4KYR - chain A; structure by X-ray diffraction, 2.30 A resolution.

== Chain A ==
Name: Phosphoglucan phosphatase LSF2, chloroplastic
From: Arabidopsis thaliana
Notes: EC 3.1.3.-
UniProtKB: Q9SRK5 (LSF2_ARATH); numbering as in UniProt (aligned over 79-282)
Amino-acid sequence (208 residues; numbered 75 to 282; the number before each row is that of its first residue):
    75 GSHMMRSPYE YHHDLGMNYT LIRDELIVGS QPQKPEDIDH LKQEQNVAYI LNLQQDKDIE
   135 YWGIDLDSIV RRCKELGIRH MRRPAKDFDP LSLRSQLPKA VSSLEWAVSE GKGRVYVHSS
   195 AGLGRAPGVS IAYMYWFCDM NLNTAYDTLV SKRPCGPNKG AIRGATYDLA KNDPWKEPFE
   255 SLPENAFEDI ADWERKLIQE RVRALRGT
Construct notes: expression tag (75-78); engineered mutation Ser193 (Cys in Q9SRK5)
Swiss-Prot annotation at these positions:
  - binding site (substrate): Tyr83, Arg153 to Arg156, Asp161, Ser177 to Trp180, Ser194 to Arg199, Gly230, Lys245, Glu251, Asn259 to Asp263, Glu268
What the authors report for this chain:
  - binding site for phosphate ion: Asp161, Arg199
  - catalytic residues: Asp161, Arg199
  - binding site for alpha-D-glucopyranose: Tyr83, Tyr85, Tyr135, Trp136, Arg153, Met155, Arg157, Asp161, Phe162, Trp180, Lys245, Phe261, Thr282
  - mutagenesis - Y83A, Y85A, Y135A, W136A, W136A/F162A, R153A, M155A, R157A, F162A, W180A, K245A, F261A, E268A, R280DEL/G281DEL/T282DEL: decreased catalytic activity
  - mutagenesis - W136A/F162A, R157A, R157A/F261A: decreased binding to amylopectin
  - conformationally variable residues (loop rearrangement): Asp161, Phe162
  - mutagenesis - C193S: abolished catalytic activity on Arabidopsis starch
  - mutagenesis - W136A/R157A/F162A/F261A: abolished binding to glucan

== Overview ==
Curated annotation (UniProt) lists 25 substrate-binding residues. From the paper: catalytic residues Asp161
and Arg199; Y83A, Y85A and Y135A, among others, reduce catalytic activity; 17 substitutions were tested in
all.
Chain A is Phosphoglucan phosphatase LSF2, chloroplastic (Arabidopsis thaliana); the structure, Structure of a
product bound plant phosphatase, was determined by X-ray diffraction, deposited together with 4KYQ.
